Entry 7FEM (electron microscopy, 4.10 A resolution (low resolution: residue-level contacts below are approximate; hydrogen-bond / salt-bridge calls are withheld)); this record covers chains B and C of the 4 polymer chains in the assembly.

[Chain B (and C)]
Name: Spike glycoprotein
Organism: Severe acute respiratory syndrome coronavirus 2
Notes: chain C of this document is another copy of the same molecule, construct and numbering; everything in this record applies to it too
Reference sequence: P0DTC2 (SPIKE_SARS2); residue numbers follow UniProt; this construct covers 15-68, 71-143, 145-1208
Chain sequence (1191 residues; row label = number of the first residue in the row; note: 3 numbers in that range are skipped by the numbering (no residue carries them; nothing is unmodelled there)):
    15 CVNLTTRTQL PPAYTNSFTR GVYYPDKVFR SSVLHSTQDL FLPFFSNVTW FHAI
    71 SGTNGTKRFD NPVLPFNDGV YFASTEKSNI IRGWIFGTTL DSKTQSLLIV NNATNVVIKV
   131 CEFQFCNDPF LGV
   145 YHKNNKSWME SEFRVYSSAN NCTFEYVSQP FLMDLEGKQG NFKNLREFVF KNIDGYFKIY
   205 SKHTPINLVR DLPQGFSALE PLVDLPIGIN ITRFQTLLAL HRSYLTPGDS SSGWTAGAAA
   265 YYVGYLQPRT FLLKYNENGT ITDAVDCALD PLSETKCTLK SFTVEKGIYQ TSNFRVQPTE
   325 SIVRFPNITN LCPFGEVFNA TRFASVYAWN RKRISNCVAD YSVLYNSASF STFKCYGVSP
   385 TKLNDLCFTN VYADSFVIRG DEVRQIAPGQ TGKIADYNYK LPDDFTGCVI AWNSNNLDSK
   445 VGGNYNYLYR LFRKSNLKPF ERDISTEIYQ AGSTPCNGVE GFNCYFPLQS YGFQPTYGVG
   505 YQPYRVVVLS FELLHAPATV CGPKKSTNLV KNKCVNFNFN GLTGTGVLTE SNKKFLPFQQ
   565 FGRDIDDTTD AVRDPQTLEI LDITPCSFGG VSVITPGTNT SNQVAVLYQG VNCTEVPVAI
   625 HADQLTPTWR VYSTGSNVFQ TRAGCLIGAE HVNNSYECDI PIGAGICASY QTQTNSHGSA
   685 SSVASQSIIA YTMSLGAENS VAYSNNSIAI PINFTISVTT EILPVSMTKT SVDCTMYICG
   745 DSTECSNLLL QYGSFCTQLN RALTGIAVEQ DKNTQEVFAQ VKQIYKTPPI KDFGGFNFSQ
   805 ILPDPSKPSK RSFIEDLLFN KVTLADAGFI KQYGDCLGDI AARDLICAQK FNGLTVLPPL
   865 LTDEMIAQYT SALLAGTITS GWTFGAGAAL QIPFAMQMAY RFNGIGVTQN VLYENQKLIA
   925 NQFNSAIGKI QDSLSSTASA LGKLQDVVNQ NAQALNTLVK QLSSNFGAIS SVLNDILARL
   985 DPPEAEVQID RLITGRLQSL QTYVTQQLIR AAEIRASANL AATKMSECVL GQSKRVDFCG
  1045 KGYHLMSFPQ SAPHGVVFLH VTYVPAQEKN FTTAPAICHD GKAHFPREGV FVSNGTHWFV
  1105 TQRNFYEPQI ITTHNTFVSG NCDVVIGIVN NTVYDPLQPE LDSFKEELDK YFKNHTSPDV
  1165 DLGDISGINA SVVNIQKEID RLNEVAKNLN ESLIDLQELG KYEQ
Unresolved in the structure: 15-26, 71-79, 145-164, 173-186, 246-262, 622-640, 677-688, 828-853, 1148-1208 (chain C: 15-26, 71-79, 145-164, 173-185, 246-262, 622-639, 677-688, 828-853, 1148-1208)
Disulfide bonds: C131-C166, C291-C301, C336-C361, C379-C432, C391-C525, C480-C488, C538-C590, C617-C649, C662-C671, C738-C760, C743-C749, C1032-C1043, C1082-C1126
Covalent attachments: N-acetylglucosamine (NAG) linked to N61, N122, N165, N234, N282, N331, N343, N603, N616, N657, N709, N717, N801, N1074, N1098, N1134
Construct notes: variant Y501 (Asn in P0DTC2), D570 (Ala in P0DTC2), G614 (Asp in P0DTC2), H681 (Pro in P0DTC2), G682 (Arg in P0DTC2), S683 (Arg in P0DTC2), S685 (Arg in P0DTC2), I716 (Thr in P0DTC2), A982 (Ser in P0DTC2), P986 (Lys in P0DTC2), P987 (Val in P0DTC2), H1118 (Asp in P0DTC2)
UniProt features mapped onto this chain:
  - region: N280 to C301 (Putative superantigen), R403 to D405 (Integrin-binding motif), N448 to F456 (Immunodominant HLA epitope recognized by the CD8+), S816 to Y837 (Fusion peptide 1), K835 to F855 (Fusion peptide 2), D1163 to E1202 (Heptad repeat 2)
  - site: R815, S816 (Cleavage)
  - glycosylation: N17 (N-linked (GlcNAc...) (complex) asparagine), N61 (N-linked (GlcNAc...) (hybrid) asparagine), N74 (N-linked (GlcNAc...) (complex) asparagine), N122 (N-linked (GlcNAc...) (hybrid) asparagine), N149 (N-linked (GlcNAc...) (complex) asparagine), N165 (N-linked (GlcNAc...) (complex) asparagine), N234 (N-linked (GlcNAc...) (high mannose) asparagine), N282 (N-linked (GlcNAc...) (complex) asparagine), T323 (O-linked (GalNAc) threonine), S325 (O-linked (HexNAc...) serine), N331 (N-linked (GlcNAc...) (complex) asparagine), N343 (N-linked (GlcNAc...) (complex) asparagine), N603 (N-linked (GlcNAc...) (hybrid) asparagine), N616 (N-linked (GlcNAc...) (complex) asparagine), N657 (N-linked (GlcNAc...) (complex) asparagine), T676 (O-linked (GlcNAc...) threonine), T678 (O-linked (GlcNAc...) threonine), N709 (N-linked (GlcNAc...) (high mannose) asparagine), N717 (N-linked (GlcNAc...) (hybrid) asparagine), N801 (N-linked (GlcNAc...) (hybrid) asparagine) and 6 more in UniProt
  - natural variant: L18 (L18F: In strain: Beta/B.1.351, Gamma/P.1 and 1 more), T19 (T19I: In strain: Omicron/BQ.1.1, Omicron/XBB.1.5 and 1 more; T19R: In strain: Delta/B.1.617.2, Omicron/BA.2 and 4 more), T20 (T20N: In strain: Gamma/P.1), L24 to A27 (sequence variant, change not given here; In strain: Omicron/BA.2, Omicron/BA.2.12.1 and 6 more), P26 (P26S: In strain: Gamma/P.1), Q52 (Q52H: In strain: Omicron/EG.5.1), A67 (A67V: In strain: Eta/B.1.525, Omicron/BA.1), G75 (G75V: In strain: Lambda/C.37), T76 (T76I: In strain: Lambda/C.37), D80 (D80A: In strain: Beta/B.1.351), V83 (V83A: In strain: Omicron/XBB.1.5, Omicron/EG.5.1), T95 (T95I: In strain: Iota/B.1.526, Mu/B.1.621 and 2 more), 77 further natural variant entries in UniProt
  - mutagenesis: N121 (N121Q: Partial loss of biliverdin affinity), R190 (R190K: Partial loss of biliverdin affinity), N234 (N234Q: Increased resistance to neutralizing antibodies), N331 (N331Q: Reduced viral infectivity), N343 (N343Q: Reduced viral infectivity), L452 (L452R: Increased resistance to neutralizing antibodies. Decreases HLA binding to NF9 epitope. Increased binding affinity to human ACE2), Y453 (Y453F: Decreased HLA binding to NF9 epitope. Increased binding affinity to human ACE2), A475 (A475V: Increased resistance to neutralizing antibodies), V483 (V483A: Increased resistance to neutralizing antibodies), E484 (E484D: Increased replication in human TMEM106B overexpressing cells), F490 (F490L: Increased resistance to neutralizing antibodies and human covalescent sera neutralization), Q493 (Q493N: Reduced host ACE2-binding affinity in vitro; Q493Y: Reduced host ACE2-binding affinity in vitro), 7 further mutagenesis entries in UniProt

[Chain B / chain C interface]
Pairs across the interface (118; chain B residue first):
  Q314(B) - T768(C)
  N317(B) - D737(C)
  R319(B) - D737(C)
  R319(B) - M740(C)
  G381(B) - R983(C)
  G381(B) - L984(C)
  V382(B) - R983(C)
  V382(B) - L984(C)
  S383(B) - R983(C)
  S383(B) - D985(C)
  K386(B) - A982(C)
  K386(B) - R983(C)
  K386(B) - L984(C)
  K386(B) - D985(C)
  L390(B) - A982(C)
  N394(B) - Y200(C)
  E516(B) - D198(C)
  L517(B) - R983(C)
  H519(B) - K41(C)
  H519(B) - V42(C)
  K558(B) - F43(C)
  F559(B) - F43(C)
  F562(B) - K41(C)
  F562(B) - P225(C)
  Q563(B) - V42(C)
  Q563(B) - F43(C)
  F565(B) - F43(C)
  G566(B) - F43(C)
  R567(B) - V42(C)
  R567(B) - F43(C)
  D571(B) - R44(C)
  D574(B) - F855(C)
  I587(B) - F855(C)
  P589(B) - F855(C)
  F592(B) - K854(C)
  G593(B) - M740(C)
  L611(B) - L861(C)
  Q613(B) - T859(C)
  R646(B) - P862(C)
  A647(B) - P862(C)
  P665(B) - L864(C)
  A668(B) - P863(C)
  A668(B) - T866(C)
  G669(B) - L864(C)
  G669(B) - M869(C)
  M697(B) - L865(C)
  M697(B) - M869(C)
  L699(B) - M869(C)
  L699(B) - Q872(C)
  L699(B) - Y873(C)
  A701(B) - Q787(C)
  A701(B) - I788(C)
  E702(B) - I788(C)
  N703(B) - Q787(C)
  N703(B) - I788(C)
  N703(B) - Y789(C)
  V705(B) - T883(C)
  V705(B) - Q895(C)
  A706(B) - Q895(C)
  Y707(B) - P792(C)
  Y707(B) - D796(C)
  Y707(B) - F797(C)
  Y707(B) - P897(C)
  Y707(B) - F898(C)
  N709(B) - P897(C)
  S711(B) - Q895(C)
  S711(B) - P897(C)
  I712(B) - Q895(C)
  I712(B) - I896(C)
  A713(B) - L894(C)
  A713(B) - Q895(C)
  P715(B) - L894(C)
  Q957(B) - R765(C)
  T961(B) - S758(C)
  Q965(B) - G757(C)
  Q965(B) - S758(C)
  Q965(B) - F759(C)
  S968(B) - Q755(C)
  N969(B) - Q755(C)
  F970(B) - Y756(C)
  F970(B) - F759(C)
  P987(B) - G413(C)
  P987(B) - D427(C)
  R995(B) - D994(C)
  Q1002(B) - F759(C)
  S1003(B) - F759(C)
  E1017(B) - R1019(C)
  R1039(B) - T1027(C)
  R1039(B) - E1031(C)
  V1040(B) - S1030(C)
  V1040(B) - E1031(C)
  D1041(B) - Q784(C)
  D1041(B) - G889(C)
  D1041(B) - S1030(C)
  K1045(B) - K786(C)
  K1045(B) - A890(C)
  K1045(B) - G891(C)
  E1072(B) - A892(C)
  E1072(B) - A893(C)
  E1072(B) - L894(C)
  T1077(B) - P897(C)
  T1077(B) - M900(C)
  A1078(B) - M900(C)
  P1079(B) - M900(C)
  P1079(B) - Y917(C)
  F1089(B) - Q913(C)
  F1089(B) - N914(C)
  F1089(B) - Y917(C)
  P1090(B) - Q913(C)
  G1093(B) - Y904(C)
  V1094(B) - Y904(C)
  R1107(B) - W886(C)
  R1107(B) - Y904(C)
  S1123(B) - N914(C)
  S1123(B) - E918(C)
  V1128(B) - E918(C)
  V1129(B) - Y917(C)
  I1130(B) - Q920(C)
Also at the interface, not in a pair above, chain B (97 interface residues in all): Q321, R357, T385, D389, T547, L560, Q564, I569, D570, T588, G667, G700, S704, S708, G971, P986, T1006, I1013, K1038, G1046, Y1047, V1068, P1069, F1121
Also at the interface, not in a pair above, chain C (87 interface residues in all): Y38, D40, V47, E224, P230, N282, D745, Q762, K790, T887, T912, V963, N978, L981, Q1005, L1012, I1013, L1034, G1035, K1038, R1039

[Overview]
Chain B and chain C form an interface of 97 and 87 residues respectively. Covalently linked
N-acetylglucosamine: at N61(B), N122(B), N165(B), N234(B), N282(B) and N331(B) and 10 more. From UniProt: 19
mutagenesis sites on chain B.
Chain B and chain C are both Spike glycoprotein (Severe acute respiratory syndrome coronavirus 2); the
structure, SARS-CoV-2 B.1.1.7 S-ACE2 complex, was determined by electron microscopy, deposited together with
7FET.
